Entry 1RWM (X-ray diffraction, 2.70 A resolution); this record covers chains A and B.

[Chain A]
Protein: Interleukin-1 beta convertase
Source organism: Homo sapiens
Notes: EC 3.4.22.36; fragment: interleukin-1 beta convertase p20
Reference sequence: P29466 (CASP1_HUMAN); residues 120-297 here = UniProt positions 120-297
Amino-acid sequence (178 residues; each row starts with the number of its first residue):
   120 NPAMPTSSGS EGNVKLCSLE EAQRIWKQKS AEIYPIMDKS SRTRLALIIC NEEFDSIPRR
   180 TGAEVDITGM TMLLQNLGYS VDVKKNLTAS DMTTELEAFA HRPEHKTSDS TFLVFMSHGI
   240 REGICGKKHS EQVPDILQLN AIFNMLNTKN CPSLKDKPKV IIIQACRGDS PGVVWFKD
Disordered / not traced: 120-124
Swiss-Prot annotation at these positions:
  - active site: His237, Cys285
  - cross-link: Lys134 (Glycyl lysine isopeptide (Lys-Gly) (interchain with G-Cter in ubiquitin))
  - mutagenesis: Cys285 (C285A/S: Loss of protease activity. Loss of SPHK2 cleavage and release in apoptotic cells), Trp294 (W294A: Mediates autoprocessing but is unable to interact with Gasdermin-D (GSDMD) and mediate its cleavage), Asp297 (D297N: In IDL(uncl); abolished cleavage in the interdomain region; when associated with 315-N-N-316)
Covalently attached groups: compound Q2Y linked to Cys285
Small-molecule neighbours: Q2Y (4-oxo-3-[2-(5-{[4-(quinoxalin-2-ylamino)-benzoylamino]-methyl}-thiophen-2-yl)-acetylamino]-pentanoic acid): Arg179, Ser236, His237, Gly238, Gln283, Ala284

[Chain B]
Protein: Interleukin-1 beta convertase
Source organism: Homo sapiens
Notes: EC 3.4.22.36; fragment: interleukin-1 beta convertase p10
Reference sequence: P29466 (CASP1_HUMAN); residues 317-404 here = UniProt positions 317-404
Amino-acid sequence (88 residues; each row starts with the number of its first residue):
   317 AIKKAHIEKD FIAFCSSTPD NVSWRHPTMG SVFIGRLIEH MQEYACSCDV EEIFRKVRFS
   377 FEQPDGRAQM PTTERVTLTR CFYLFPGH
Swiss-Prot annotation at these positions:
  - mutagenesis: Ile318 to Lys320 (Abolished ability to cleave IL18), Ile318 (I318N: Mediates autoprocessing but is unable to interact with Gasdermin-D (GSDMD) and mediate its cleavage), Lys320 (K320A: Abolishes cleavage of Gasdermin-D (GSDMD))
Small-molecule neighbours: Q2Y (4-oxo-3-[2-(5-{[4-(quinoxalin-2-ylamino)-benzoylamino]-methyl}-thiophen-2-yl)-acetylamino]-pentanoic acid): Ser339, Trp340, Arg341, His342, Ser347, Val348, Arg352, Phe377, Asp381, Arg383
Reported in the primary citation:
  - conformationally variable residues (side-chain flip): Asp381, Arg383
  - binding site for Q2Y: Arg383

[Interface between chain A and chain B]
Contacting residue pairs (123):
  Glu130(A) - Gly403(B)
  Asn132(A) - Gln358(B)
  Val133(A) - Gln358(B)
  Val133(A) - Pro402(B)  hydrophobic
  Lys134(A) - Gln358(B)  hydrogen bond (backbone-backbone)
  Lys134(A) - Glu359(B)  salt bridge
  Lys134(A) - Cys362(B)
  Lys134(A) - Pro402(B)
  Leu135(A) - Cys362(B)
  Leu135(A) - Pro402(B)
  Leu135(A) - Gly403(B)
  Cys136(A) - Cys362(B)  hydrogen bond (side chain-backbone)
  Cys136(A) - Pro402(B)  hydrogen bond (backbone-backbone)
  Cys136(A) - His404(B)
  Glu140(A) - Ser363(B)
  Ala141(A) - Phe401(B)
  Ile144(A) - Cys362(B)
  Ile144(A) - Ser363(B)
  Ile144(A) - Tyr399(B)
  Lys148(A) - Cys397(B)
  Ala150(A) - Arg396(B)  hydrogen bond (backbone-side chain)
  Glu151(A) - Arg396(B)
  Glu151(A) - Cys397(B)  hydrogen bond (backbone-backbone)
  Ile152(A) - Arg396(B)  hydrogen bond (backbone-side chain)
  Ile152(A) - Cys397(B)
  Tyr153(A) - Asp326(B)  hydrogen bond
  Tyr153(A) - Leu394(B)
  Tyr153(A) - Thr395(B)  hydrogen bond (side chain-backbone)
  Tyr153(A) - Arg396(B)
  Tyr153(A) - Cys397(B)  hydrogen bond (backbone-backbone)
  Tyr153(A) - Phe398(B)  hydrophobic
  Ile155(A) - Tyr399(B)
  Ile155(A) - Phe401(B)  hydrophobic
  Lys158(A) - His404(B)
  Arg161(A) - His404(B)  hydrogen bond (side chain-backbone)
  Arg179(A) - Arg341(B)
  Arg179(A) - Ser347(B)
  Thr180(A) - Arg341(B)  hydrogen bond (backbone-side chain)
  Thr180(A) - His342(B)
  Thr180(A) - Pro343(B)
  Gly181(A) - Pro343(B)
  Gly181(A) - Gly346(B)
  Val184(A) - Thr344(B)
  Asp185(A) - Gly346(B)
  Asp185(A) - Ser347(B)  hydrogen bond
  Asp185(A) - Ile350(B)
  Gly188(A) - Ile354(B)
  Met189(A) - Ile350(B)  hydrophobic
  Met189(A) - Leu353(B)  hydrophobic
  Met189(A) - Ile354(B)
  Leu192(A) - Ile354(B)  hydrophobic
  Leu192(A) - Met357(B)  hydrophobic
  Leu196(A) - Leu400(B)  hydrophobic
  Tyr198(A) - Phe398(B)
  Tyr198(A) - Leu400(B)
  Ser229(A) - Phe398(B)
  Phe231(A) - Met357(B)  hydrophobic
  Arg240(A) - Pro335(B)
  Arg240(A) - Asp336(B)  salt bridge
  Leu258(A) - Arg391(B)
  Asn259(A) - Arg391(B)
  Phe262(A) - Glu324(B)
  Phe262(A) - Phe327(B)  hydrophobic
  Phe262(A) - Ala329(B)  hydrophobic
  Phe262(A) - Arg391(B)
  Leu265(A) - Phe327(B)  hydrophobic
  Asn266(A) - Ile323(B)
  Asn266(A) - Phe327(B)
  Thr267(A) - His322(B)  hydrogen bond (side chain-backbone)
  Thr267(A) - Ile323(B)  hydrogen bond (backbone-backbone)
  Lys268(A) - Ile323(B)
  Asp275(A) - Lys325(B)  salt bridge
  Asp275(A) - Asp326(B)
  Lys276(A) - Asp326(B)
  Pro277(A) - Asp326(B)
  Pro277(A) - Phe398(B)  hydrophobic
  Lys278(A) - Lys325(B)
  Lys278(A) - Asp326(B)  hydrogen bond (backbone-backbone)
  Lys278(A) - Phe327(B)
  Lys278(A) - Ile328(B)  hydrogen bond (backbone-backbone)
  Val279(A) - Ile328(B)
  Val279(A) - Phe370(B)  hydrophobic
  Val279(A) - Phe398(B)  hydrophobic
  Ile280(A) - Phe327(B)  hydrophobic
  Ile280(A) - Ile328(B)  hydrogen bond (backbone-backbone)
  Ile280(A) - Ala329(B)
  Ile280(A) - Phe330(B)  hydrogen bond (backbone-backbone)
  Ile281(A) - Phe330(B)
  Ile281(A) - Phe349(B)  hydrophobic
  Ile282(A) - Phe330(B)  hydrogen bond (backbone-backbone)
  Ile282(A) - Cys331(B)
  Ile282(A) - Ser332(B)  hydrogen bond (backbone-side chain)
  Ile282(A) - Phe349(B)
  Gln283(A) - Ser332(B)
  Gln283(A) - Ser339(B)
  Gln283(A) - Trp340(B)
  Gln283(A) - Ser347(B)
  Gln283(A) - Phe349(B)
  Gln283(A) - Ile350(B)
  Ala284(A) - Ser332(B)  hydrogen bond (backbone-side chain)
  Ala284(A) - Ser333(B)
  Ala284(A) - Ser339(B)  hydrogen bond (backbone-side chain)
  Cys285(A) - Asn337(B)
  Cys285(A) - Ser339(B)
  Arg286(A) - Cys331(B)
  Arg286(A) - Ser333(B)  hydrogen bond (side chain-backbone)
  Arg286(A) - Thr334(B)
  Arg286(A) - Pro335(B)
  Arg286(A) - Asp336(B)  hydrogen bond (backbone-backbone)
  Arg286(A) - Asn337(B)  hydrogen bond (backbone-backbone)
  Arg286(A) - Thr388(B)
  Arg286(A) - Glu390(B)  salt bridge
  Gly287(A) - Asp336(B)
  Gly287(A) - Asn337(B)
  Gly287(A) - Val338(B)
  Asp288(A) - Asp336(B)  hydrogen bond (backbone-backbone)
  Asp288(A) - Val338(B)
  Ser289(A) - Asp336(B)  hydrogen bond (backbone-backbone)
  Ser289(A) - Asn337(B)
  Ser289(A) - Val338(B)  hydrogen bond (backbone-backbone)
  Pro290(A) - Ala384(B)
  Gly291(A) - Asn337(B)
  Val292(A) - Ala384(B)  hydrophobic
Also at the interface, not in a pair above, chain A (63 interface residues in all): Leu138, Trp145, Pro154, Arg178, Ala182, Met235, His237, Lys274
Also at the interface, not in a pair above, chain B (54 interface residues in all): Ala321, Met345, Ala361, Thr393

[Overview]
63 residues of chain A and 54 residues of chain B are in contact, with 28 hydrogen bonds and 4 salt bridges.
Polar pairs include Lys134(A)-Glu359(B), Arg240(A)-Asp336(B) and Asp275(A)-Lys325(B). Chain B binds compound
Q2Y. Compound Q2Y is covalently linked to Cys285(A). The paper reports a binding site for Q2Y at Arg383(B);
conformational variability at Asp381(B) and Arg383(B).
Here chain A is Interleukin-1 beta convertase and chain B is Interleukin-1 beta convertase, both from Homo
sapiens. Entry 1RWM (Crystal structure of human caspase-1 in complex with
4-oxo-3-[2-(5-{[4-(quinoxalin-2-ylamino)-benzoylamino]-methyl}-thiophen-2-yl)-acetylamino]-pentanoic acid) was
determined by X-ray diffraction, deposited together with 1RWK and 1RWP.
